PDB entry 1ELD | X-ray diffraction, 2.00 A resolution | chain E

Chain E:
Protein: Elastase
Source organism: Sus scrofa
Notes: EC 3.4.21.36
UniProt: P00772 (EL1_PIG); residues 16-255 here correspond to UniProt positions 27-266 (UniProt number = residue number + 11)
Amino-acid sequence (240 residues; each row starts with the number of its first residue):
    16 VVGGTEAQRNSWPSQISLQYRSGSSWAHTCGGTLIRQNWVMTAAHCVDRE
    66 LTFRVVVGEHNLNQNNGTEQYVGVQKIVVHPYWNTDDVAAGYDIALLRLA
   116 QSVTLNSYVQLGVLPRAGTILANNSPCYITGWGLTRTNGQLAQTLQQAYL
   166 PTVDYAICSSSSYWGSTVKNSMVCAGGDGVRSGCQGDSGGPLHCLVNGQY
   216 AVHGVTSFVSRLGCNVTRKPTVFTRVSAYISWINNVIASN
Disulfide bonds: Cys45-Cys61, Cys142-Cys209, Cys173-Cys189, Cys199-Cys229
Sequence notes: conflict Asn81 (Asp92 in P00772)
Ion coordination: Ca2+: Glu74, Asn76, Gln79, Asn81, Glu84
Ligand contacts: 0Z0 (N-(trifluoroacetyl)-L-phenylalanyl-N-[4-(trifluoromethyl)phenyl]-L-alaninamide): His60, Val103, Ala104, Asp108, Trp179, Thr182, Gly198, Cys199, Gln200, Gly201, Asp202, Ser203, Thr221, Ser222, Phe223, Val224, Ser225, Arg226

Overview:
Ligands of chain E: compound 0Z0. The Ca2+ site is built by Glu74, Asn76, Gln79, Asn81 and Glu84.
Chain E is Elastase (Sus scrofa); the structure, Structural analysis of the active site of porcine pancreatic
elastase based on the x-ray crystal structures ..., was determined by X-ray diffraction (same publication as
1ELE).
